Entry 1FZ0 (X-ray diffraction, 2.07 A resolution); this record covers chains A and B of the 6 polymer chains in the assembly.

Chain A (and B):
Name: Methane monooxygenase component A, alpha chain
From: Methylococcus capsulatus
Notes: EC 1.14.13.25; chain B of this document is another copy of the same molecule, construct and numbering; everything in this record applies to it too
Reference sequence: P22869 (MEMA_METCA); numbering as in UniProt (aligned over 1-527)
Chain sequence (527 residues; each row starts with the number of its first residue):
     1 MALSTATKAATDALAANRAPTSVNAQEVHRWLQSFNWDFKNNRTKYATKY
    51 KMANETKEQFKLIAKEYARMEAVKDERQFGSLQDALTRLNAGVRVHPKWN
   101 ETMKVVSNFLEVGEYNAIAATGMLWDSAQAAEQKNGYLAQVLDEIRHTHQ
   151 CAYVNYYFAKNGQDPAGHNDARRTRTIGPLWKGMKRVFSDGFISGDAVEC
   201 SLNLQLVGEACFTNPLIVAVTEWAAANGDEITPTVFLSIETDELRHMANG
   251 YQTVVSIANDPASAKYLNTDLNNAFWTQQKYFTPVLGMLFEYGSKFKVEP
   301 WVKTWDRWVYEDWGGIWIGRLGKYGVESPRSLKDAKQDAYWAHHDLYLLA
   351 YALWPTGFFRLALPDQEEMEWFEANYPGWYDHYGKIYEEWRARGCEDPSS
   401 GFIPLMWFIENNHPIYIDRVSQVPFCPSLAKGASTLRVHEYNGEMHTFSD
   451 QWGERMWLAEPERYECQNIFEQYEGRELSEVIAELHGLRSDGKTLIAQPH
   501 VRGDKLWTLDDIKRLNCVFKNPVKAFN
Disordered / not traced: 1-16
Metal / ion sites: Fe2+ site 1: E114, E144, H147; Fe2+ site 2: E209, E243, H246; Ca2+ near N527 (its only coordinating residue here)

How chain A and chain B interact:
Residue-residue contacts (26):
  E76(A) with E76(B)
  R77(A) with G80(B)
  G80(A) with R77(B); S81(B), hydrogen bond (backbone-side chain)
  S81(A) with G80(B), hydrogen bond (side chain-backbone); S81(B); D84(B), hydrogen bond; A85(B), hydrogen bond (side chain-backbone)
  Q83(A) with R77(B)
  D84(A) with S81(B), hydrogen bond; T234(B)
  A85(A) with S81(B), hydrogen bond (backbone-side chain); L86(B), hydrophobic
  L86(A) with A85(B), hydrophobic
  R88(A) with E230(B), salt bridge; P233(B); T234(B), hydrogen bond; L237(B)
  L89(A) with L89(B), hydrophobic; E230(B)
  E230(A) with R88(B), salt bridge; L89(B)
  P233(A) with R88(B)
  T234(A) with D84(B); R88(B), hydrogen bond
  L237(A) with R88(B)
Other interface residues (no listed pair), chain B (14 interface residues in all): Q83

Summary:
Chain A and chain B each contribute 14 residues to their interface; the contacts include 8 hydrogen bonds and
2 salt bridges. Polar contacts include R88(A)-E230(B), G80(A)-S81(B) and S81(A)-D84(B). E114(A), E144(A) and
H147(A) form the Fe2+ site 1.
Both chains are Methane monooxygenase component A, alpha chain (Methylococcus capsulatus). Entry 1FZ0 (Methane
monooxygenase hydroxylase, form II mixed-valent grown anaerobically) was determined by X-ray diffraction,
deposited together with 1FYZ, 1FZ1, 1FZ2, 1FZ3, 1FZ4 and 1FZ5.
